Entry 2OC1 (X-ray diffraction, 2.70 A resolution); this record covers chains C and D of the 4 polymer chains in the assembly.

[Chain C]
Protein: Hepatitis C virus
Source organism: Hepatitis C virus
UniProt: Q9ELS8 (Q9ELS8_9HEPC); residues 1-181 here correspond to UniProt positions 1027-1207 (UniProt number = residue number + 1026)
Amino-acid sequence (200 residues; row label = number of the first residue in the row; numbers below 1 keep their minus sign (Met-10 is residue -10)):
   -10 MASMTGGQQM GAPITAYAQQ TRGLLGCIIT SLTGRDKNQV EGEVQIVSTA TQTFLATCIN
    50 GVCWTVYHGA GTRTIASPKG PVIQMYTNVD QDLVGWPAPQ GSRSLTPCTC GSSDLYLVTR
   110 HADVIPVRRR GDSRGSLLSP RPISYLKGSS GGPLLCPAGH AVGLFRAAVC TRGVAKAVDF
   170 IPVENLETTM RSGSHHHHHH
Disordered / not traced: -10 to 28, 180-189
Differences from the reference sequence: cloning artifact (-10 to 0, 182-183); conflict Arg119 (Gln1145 in Q9ELS8); expression tag (184-189)
Metal / ion sites: Zn2+: Cys97, Cys99, Cys145

[Chain D]
Protein: Hepatitis C virus
Notes: engineered mutation(s): C22S
UniProt: Q9QP06 (Q9QP06_9HEPC); residues 21-39 here correspond to UniProt positions 1678-1696 (UniProt number = residue number + 1657)
Amino-acid sequence (23 residues; each row starts with the number of its first residue):
    19 KKGSVVIVGR IVLSGKPAII PKK
Disordered / not traced: 19-20, 37-41
Differences from the reference sequence: cloning artifact (19-20, 40-41)

[How chain C and chain D interact]
Residue-residue contacts - 43 pairs, chain C then chain D:
  Val29(C) with Arg28(D), hydrogen bond (backbone-side chain); Val30(D), hydrophobic; Lys34(D); Pro35(D); Ala36(D)
  Glu30(C) with Val30(D)
  Gly31(C) with Ile29(D)
  Glu32(C) with Ile29(D), hydrogen bond (backbone-backbone); Val30(D); Leu31(D), hydrogen bond (side chain-backbone)
  Val33(C) with Arg28(D); Ile29(D), hydrogen bond (backbone-backbone)
  Gln34(C) with Gly27(D)
  Ile35(C) with Ile25(D); Val26(D), hydrogen bond (backbone-backbone); Gly27(D), hydrogen bond (backbone-backbone)
  Val36(C) with Val23(D), hydrophobic; Val24(D)
  Ser37(C) with Ser22(D); Val23(D); Val24(D), hydrogen bond (backbone-backbone); Val26(D)
  Ala59(C) with Val23(D), hydrophobic
  Arg62(C) with Gly21(D); Ser22(D); Val23(D)
  Thr63(C) with Gly21(D); Ser22(D), hydrogen bond (backbone-side chain); Val23(D), hydrogen bond (backbone-backbone)
  Ile64(C) with Ser22(D); Val23(D); Ile25(D), hydrophobic
  Ala65(C) with Ser22(D); Val23(D), hydrogen bond (backbone-backbone); Val24(D), hydrophobic
  Trp85(C) with Val23(D), hydrophobic
  Pro88(C) with Ile25(D), hydrophobic
  Gly90(C) with Arg28(D), hydrogen bond (backbone-side chain)
  Leu94(C) with Leu31(D), hydrophobic
  Val107(C) with Leu31(D), hydrophobic
  Thr108(C) with Ile29(D)
  Ala111(C) with Ile29(D)
  Leu144(C) with Leu31(D), hydrophobic
Other interface residues (no listed pair), chain C (26 interface residues in all): Thr38, Phe43, Pro70, Arg109

[Summary]
26 residues of chain C face 14 of chain D across their interface, with 11 hydrogen bonds. Polar pairs include
Val29(C)-Arg28(D), Glu32(C)-Leu31(D) and Thr63(C)-Ser22(D). Cys97(C), Cys99(C) and Cys145(C) coordinate Zn2+.
Chain C is Hepatitis C virus (Hepatitis C virus) and chain D is Hepatitis C virus; the structure, Structure of
the HCV NS3/4A Protease Inhibitor CVS4819, was determined by X-ray diffraction (same publication as 2O8M,
2OBO, 2OBQ, 2OC0, 2OC7 and 2OC8).
